Entry 8WLT (electron microscopy, 4.10 A resolution (low resolution: residue-level contacts below are approximate; hydrogen-bond / salt-bridge calls are withheld)); this record covers chains At and Ay of the 213 polymer chains in the assembly.

# Chain At
Protein: Flagellar biosynthetic protein FliR
Organism: Salmonella enterica subsp. enterica serovar Typhimurium str. LT2
UniProtKB: P54702 (FLIR_SALTY); residue numbers follow UniProt; this construct covers 1-264
Chain sequence (264 residues; each row starts with the number of its first residue):
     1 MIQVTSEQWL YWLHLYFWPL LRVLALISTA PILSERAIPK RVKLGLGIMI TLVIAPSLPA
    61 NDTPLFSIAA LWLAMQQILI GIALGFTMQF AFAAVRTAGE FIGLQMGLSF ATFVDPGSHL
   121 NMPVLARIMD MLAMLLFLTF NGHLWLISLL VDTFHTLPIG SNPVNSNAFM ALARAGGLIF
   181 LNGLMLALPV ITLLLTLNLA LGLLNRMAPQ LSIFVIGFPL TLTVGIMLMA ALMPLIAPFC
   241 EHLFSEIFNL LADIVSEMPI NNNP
Disordered / not traced: 1-3, 257-264

# Chain Ay
Protein: Flagellar biosynthetic protein FliP
Organism: Salmonella enterica subsp. enterica serovar Typhimurium str. LT2
UniProtKB: P54700 (FLIP_SALTY); residue numbers follow UniProt; this construct covers 1-245
Chain sequence (245 residues; each row starts with the number of its first residue):
     1 MRRLLFLSLA GLWLFSPAAA AQLPGLISQP LAGGGQSWSL SVQTLVFITS LTFLPAILLM
    61 MTSFTRIIIV FGLLRNALGT PSAPPNQVLL GLALFLTFFI MSPVIDKIYV DAYQPFSEQK
   121 ISMQEALDKG AQPLRAFMLR QTREADLALF ARLANSGPLQ GPEAVPMRIL LPAYVTSELK
   181 TAFQIGFTIF IPFLIIDLVI ASVLMALGMM MVPPATIALP FKLMLFVLVD GWQLLMGSLA
   241 QSFYS
Disordered / not traced: 1-36

# How chain At and chain Ay interact
Pairs across the interface (55):
  Ile32(At) - Phe183(Ay)
  Glu35(At) - Leu73(Ay)
  Glu35(At) - Phe183(Ay)
  Ile38(At) - Leu179(Ay)
  Ile38(At) - Phe183(Ay)
  Arg41(At) - Leu59(Ay)
  Arg41(At) - Met60(Ay)
  Val42(At) - Leu59(Ay)
  Val42(At) - Thr65(Ay)
  Gly45(At) - Met60(Ay)
  Leu46(At) - Val175(Ay)
  Met49(At) - Pro172(Ay)
  Met49(At) - Val175(Ay)
  Val53(At) - Ala154(Ay)
  Val53(At) - Arg168(Ay)
  Ile54(At) - Leu153(Ay)
  Gly107(At) - Met205(Ay)
  Leu108(At) - Leu198(Ay)
  Leu108(At) - Ala201(Ay)
  Leu108(At) - Ser202(Ay)
  Leu108(At) - Met205(Ay)
  Phe110(At) - Met205(Ay)
  Phe110(At) - Met210(Ay)
  Leu120(At) - Pro213(Ay)
  Met122(At) - Asp197(Ay)
  Met122(At) - Pro214(Ay)
  Val124(At) - Leu194(Ay)
  Val124(At) - Leu198(Ay)
  Leu125(At) - Leu198(Ay)
  Ile128(At) - Leu198(Ay)
  Met131(At) - Phe187(Ay)
  Met131(At) - Phe190(Ay)
  Met131(At) - Leu194(Ay)
  Leu132(At) - Ile191(Ay)
  Met134(At) - Phe187(Ay)
  Leu135(At) - Gln184(Ay)
  Leu135(At) - Phe187(Ay)
  Leu138(At) - Lys180(Ay)
  Leu138(At) - Phe183(Ay)
  Leu138(At) - Gln184(Ay)
  Asn141(At) - Ala145(Ay)
  Asn141(At) - Lys180(Ay)
  His143(At) - Thr176(Ay)
  His143(At) - Lys180(Ay)
  Leu144(At) - Ala145(Ay)
  Leu144(At) - Asp146(Ay)
  Leu144(At) - Leu149(Ay)
  Leu144(At) - Thr176(Ay)
  Ser148(At) - Leu149(Ay)
  Phe214(At) - Met210(Ay)
  Phe218(At) - Met205(Ay)
  Pro219(At) - Ala206(Ay)
  Leu222(At) - Ser202(Ay)
  Leu222(At) - Met205(Ay)
  Ile226(At) - Ser202(Ay)
Interface residues without a listed pair, chain At (43 interface residues in all): Leu33, Ala37, Pro39, Ile50, Ser57, Ala111, Asp115, Arg127, Thr139, Ile147, Val151
Interface residues without a listed pair, chain Ay (39 interface residues in all): Ile68, Ile69, Phe150, Arg152, Asn155, Leu171, Thr188, Met211, Ala215

# Summary
43 residues of chain At face 39 of chain Ay across their interface.
Chain At is Flagellar biosynthetic protein FliR and chain Ay is Flagellar biosynthetic protein FliP, both from
Salmonella enterica subsp. enterica serovar Typhimurium str. LT2; the structure, Cryo-EM structure of the
membrane-anchored part of the flagellar motor-hook complex in the CCW state, was determined by electron
microscopy (same publication as 8WHT, 8WIW, 8WK3, 8WK4, 8WKI, 8WKK and 11 further entries).
